Entry 2IHB (X-ray diffraction, 2.71 A resolution); this record covers chains A and B.

[Chain A]
Name: Guanine nucleotide-binding protein G(k) subunit alpha
Source organism: Homo sapiens
Reference sequence: P08754 (GNAI3_HUMAN); numbering as in UniProt (aligned over 32-354)
Amino-acid sequence (323 residues; each row starts with the number of its first residue):
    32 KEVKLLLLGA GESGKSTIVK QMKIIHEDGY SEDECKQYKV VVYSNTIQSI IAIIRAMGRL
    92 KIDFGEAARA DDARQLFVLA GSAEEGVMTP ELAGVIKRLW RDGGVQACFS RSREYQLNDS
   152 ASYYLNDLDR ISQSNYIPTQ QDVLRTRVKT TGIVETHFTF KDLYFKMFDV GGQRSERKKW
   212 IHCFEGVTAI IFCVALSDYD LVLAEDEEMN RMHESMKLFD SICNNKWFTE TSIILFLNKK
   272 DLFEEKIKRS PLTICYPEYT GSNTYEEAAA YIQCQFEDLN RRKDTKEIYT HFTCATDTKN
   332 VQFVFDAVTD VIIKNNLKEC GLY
Unresolved in the structure: 32, 350-354
Metal / ion sites: Mg2+: Ser47, Thr181 (together with GDP)
Small-molecule neighbours:
  - tetrafluoroaluminate (ALF): Ala41, Gly42, Glu43, Lys46, Ser47, Arg178, Val179, Lys180, Thr181, Val201, Gly202, Gly203, Gln204
  - GDP (guanosine-5'-diphosphate): Ala41, Gly42, Glu43, Ser44, Gly45, Lys46, Ser47, Thr48, Asp150, Ser151, Leu175, Arg176, Thr177, Arg178, Val179, Thr181, Asn269, Lys270, Asp272, Leu273, Thr324, Cys325, Ala326, Thr327
UniProt features mapped onto this chain:
  - region: Lys35 to Thr48 (G1 motif), Asp173 to Thr181 (G2 motif), Phe196 to Arg205 (G3 motif), Ile265 to Asp272 (G4 motif), Thr324 to Thr329 (G5 motif)
  - binding site (GTP): Gly42, Glu43, Ser44, Gly45, Lys46, Ser47, Thr48, Asp150, Ser151, Leu175, Arg176, Thr177, Arg178, Val179, Lys180, Thr181, Val201, Gly203, Asn269, Lys270 and 5 more in UniProt
  - binding site (GDP): Glu43, Ser44, Gly45, Lys46, Ser47, Thr48, Ser151, Leu175, Arg176, Thr177, Arg178, Asn269, Lys270, Asp272, Cys325, Ala326
  - binding site (Mg(2+)): Ser47, Thr181
  - modified residue: Arg178 (ADP-ribosylarginine), Gln204 (Deamidated glutamine), Cys351 (ADP-ribosylcysteine)

[Chain B]
Name: Regulator of G-protein signalling 10
Source organism: Homo sapiens
Reference sequence: Q96GN0 (Q96GN0_HUMAN); residues 2-152 here correspond to UniProt positions 10-160 (UniProt number = residue number + 8)
Amino-acid sequence (153 residues; each row starts with the number of its first residue; numbering starts at 0):
     0 SMSRKRPPSD IHDSDGSSSS SHQSLKSTAK WAASLENLLE DPEGVKRFRE FLKKEFSEEN
    60 VLFWLACEDF KKMQDKTQMQ EKAKEIYMTF LSSKASSQVN VEGQSRLNEK ILEEPHPLMF
   120 QKLQDQIFNL MKYDSYSRFL KSDLFLKHKR TEE
Unresolved in the structure: 0-23, 103-113, 146-152
Sequence notes: expression tag (0-1)

[How chain A and chain B interact]
Contacting residue pairs (32):
  Ser75(A) - Tyr132(B)
  Glu115(A) - Lys131(B)  salt bridge
  Glu115(A) - Tyr132(B)  hydrogen bond
  Val179(A) - Tyr132(B)
  Val179(A) - Asp133(B)
  Lys180(A) - Asn99(B)  hydrogen bond (side chain-backbone)
  Lys180(A) - Leu129(B)
  Lys180(A) - Asp133(B)
  Thr181(A) - Asp133(B)
  Thr182(A) - Ser56(B)
  Thr182(A) - Asn59(B)  hydrogen bond
  Thr182(A) - Leu129(B)
  Thr182(A) - Asp133(B)  hydrogen bond (backbone-side chain)
  Gly183(A) - Glu54(B)
  Gly183(A) - Phe55(B)
  Ile184(A) - Glu54(B)  hydrogen bond (backbone-backbone)
  Ile184(A) - Phe55(B)  hydrophobic
  Val185(A) - Arg137(B)
  Gln204(A) - Asn99(B)  hydrogen bond
  Ser206(A) - Gln97(B)
  Ser206(A) - Val98(B)
  Ser206(A) - Asn99(B)
  Glu207(A) - Asn99(B)  hydrogen bond
  Lys209(A) - Ala94(B)  hydrogen bond (side chain-backbone)
  Lys209(A) - Ser95(B)  hydrogen bond (side chain-backbone)
  Lys209(A) - Ser96(B)
  Lys209(A) - Gln97(B)
  Lys210(A) - Phe55(B)  hydrogen bond (side chain-backbone)
  Lys210(A) - Glu58(B)  salt bridge
  His213(A) - Phe55(B)
  Ala235(A) - Glu101(B)
  Ala235(A) - Gly102(B)
Interface residues without a listed pair, chain A (19 interface residues in all): Val71, Val72, Glu236
Interface residues without a listed pair, chain B (20 interface residues in all): Val100, Ser134

[In short]
19 residues of chain A and 20 residues of chain B are in contact; the contacts include 10 hydrogen bonds and 2
salt bridges. Among the polar pairs are Glu115(A)-Lys131(B), Lys210(A)-Glu58(B) and Glu115(A)-Tyr132(B).
Ligands of chain A: tetrafluoroaluminate and GDP.
Chain A is Guanine nucleotide-binding protein G(k) subunit alpha and chain B is Regulator of G-protein
signalling 10, both from Homo sapiens; the structure, Crystal structure of the heterodimeric complex of human
RGS10 and activated Gi alpha 3, was determined by X-ray diffraction (same publication as 2GTP, 2IK8 and 2ODE).
